Entry 1QN7 (X-ray diffraction, 2.30 A resolution); this record covers chains A and C of the 3 polymer chains in the assembly.

# Chain A
Name: Transcription initiation factor tfiid-1
Organism: Arabidopsis thaliana
Reference sequence: P28147 (TF21_ARATH); residues 1-200 here = UniProt positions 1-200
Sequence (200 residues; row label = number of the first residue in the row):
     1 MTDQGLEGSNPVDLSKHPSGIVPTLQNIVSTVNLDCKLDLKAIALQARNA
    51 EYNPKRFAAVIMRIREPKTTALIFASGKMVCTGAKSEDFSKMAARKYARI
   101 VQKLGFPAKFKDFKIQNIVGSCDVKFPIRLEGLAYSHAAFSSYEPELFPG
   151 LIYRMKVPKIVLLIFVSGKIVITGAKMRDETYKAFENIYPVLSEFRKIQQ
Unresolved in the structure: 1-12, 199-200
UniProt features mapped onto this chain:
  - modified residue: Thr-2 (N-acetylthreonine)
What the authors report for this chain:
  - binding site for the 14-nt DNA strand: Asn-27, Val-29
  - binding site for the 14-nt DNA strand (chain C): Asn-117
  - specificity-determining residues: Val-29, Val-119, Leu-163 (proposed by the authors, not directly observed)

# Chain C
Molecule: 14-nt DNA strand
Sequence (14 nucleotides; numbered 201 to 214; the number before each row is that of its first residue):
   201 GCTATATAAGGGCA

# How chain A and chain C interact
Pairs across the interface (32; chain A residue first):
  Val-29(A) with DT207(C), base contact; DA208(C), base contact
  Thr-31(A) with DA208(C), sugar contact
  Phe-57(A) with DA209(C), base contact
  Ala-58(A) with DG211(C), sugar contact
  Leu-72(A) with DA209(C), base contact
  Phe-74(A) with DA209(C), sugar contact; DG210(C), sugar contact
  Ser-76(A) with DA209(C), phosphate contact; DG210(C), hydrogen bond to the phosphate
  Lys-78(A) with DA209(C), phosphate contact; DG210(C), phosphate contact
  Val-80(A) with DA208(C), base contact; DA209(C), sugar contact
  Gln-116(A) with DT207(C), sugar contact; DA208(C), sugar contact
  Asn-117(A) with DA206(C), hydrogen bond to the base; DT207(C), hydrogen bond to the base
  Val-119(A) with DA206(C), base contact
  Leu-147(A) with DT203(C), sugar contact
  Phe-148(A) with DT203(C), base contact; DA204(C), base contact
  Ile-152(A) with DT205(C), sugar contact
  Arg-154(A) with DT205(C), salt bridge to the phosphate; DA206(C), salt bridge to the phosphate
  Val-161(A) with DT205(C), sugar contact; DA206(C), sugar contact
  Leu-163(A) with DA204(C), base contact; DT205(C), base contact
  Thr-173(A) with DT205(C), base contact; DA206(C), hydrogen bond to the base
  Gly-174(A) with DA206(C), sugar contact
Interface residues without a listed pair, chain A (22 interface residues in all): Val-171, Lys-176

# Overview
Chain A and chain C form an interface of 22 and 9 residues respectively, with 4 hydrogen bonds and 2 salt
bridges. Among the polar pairs are Asn-117(A)/DA206(C), Asn-117(A)/DT207(C) and Thr-173(A)/DA206(C). From the
paper: a binding site for the 14-nt DNA strand at Asn-27(A) and Val-29(A); a binding site for the 14-nt DNA
strand (chain C) at Asn-117(A).
Here chain A is Transcription initiation factor tfiid-1 (Arabidopsis thaliana) and chain C is a 14-nt DNA
strand. Entry 1QN7 (Crystal structure of the T(-27) Adenovirus major late promoter TATA box variant bound to
wild-type TBP ...) was determined by X-ray diffraction, deposited together with 1QN3, 1QN4, 1QN5, 1QN6, 1QN8,
1QN9 and 4 further entries.
